PDB entry 9B1Y | electron microscopy, 2.47 A resolution | chains Y and m of the 51 polymer chains in the assembly

[Chain Y]
Molecule: 23S rRNA
Organism: Mycolicibacterium smegmatis
Sequence (3038 nucleotides; numbered 2 to 3120; 81 numbers in that range are skipped by the numbering (no residue carries them; nothing is unmodelled there); the number before each row is that of its first residue):
     2 AAGUGUUUAA GGGCGCAUGG UGGAUGCCUU GGCACUGGGA GCCGAUGAAG GACGUAGGAG
    62 GCUGCGAUAA GCCUCGGGGA GCUGUCAACC GAGCGUUGAU CCGAGGAUGU CCGAAUGGGG
   122 AAACCCGGCA CGAGUGAUGU CGUGUCACCA GGCGCUGAAU AUAUAGGCGU CUGGGGGGAA
   182 CGCGGGGAAG UGAAACAUCU CAGUACCCGU AGGAAGAGAA AACAAAAUGU GAUUCCGUGA
   242 GUAGUGGCGA GCGAAAGCGG AGGAUGGCUA AACCGUAUGC AUGUGAUACC GGGUAGGGGU
   302 UGUGUGUGCG GGGUUGUGGG ACCUAUCUUU CCGGCUCUAC CUGGCUGGAG GGCAGUGAGA
   362 AAAUGUUGUG GUUAGCGGAA AUGGCUUGGG AUGGCCUGCC GUAGACGGUG AGAGCCCGGU
   422 ACGUGAAAAC CCGACGUCUG UCUUGAUGGU GUUCCCGAGU AGCAGCGGGC CCGUGGAAUC
   482 UGCUGUGAAU CUGCCGGGAC CACCCGGUAA GCCUGAAUAC UUCCCAGUGA CCGAUAGCGG
   542 AUUAGUACCG UGAGGGAAUG GUGAAAAGUA CCCCGGGAGG GGAGUGAAAG AGUACCUGAA
   602 ACCGUGCGCU UACAAUCCGU CAGAGCCCUC GACGUGUCGU GGGGUGAUGG CGUGCCUUUU
   662 GAAGAAUGAG CCUGCGAGUC AGGGACAUGU CGCGAGGUUA ACCCGGGUGG GGUAGCCGCA
   722 GCGAAAGCGA GUCUGAAUAG GGCGUAUCCA CACAAGAGUG UGUGGUGUAG UGGUGUGUUC
   782 UGGACCCGAA GCGGAGUGAU CUACCCAUGG CCAGGGUGAA GCGCGGGUAA GACCGCGUGG
   842 AGGCCCGAAC CCACUUAGGU UGAAGACUGA GGGGAUGAGC UGUGGGUAGG GGUGAAAGGC
   902 CAAUCAAACU CCGUGAUAGC UGGUUCUCCC CGAAAUGCAU UUAGGUGCAG CGUCGCAUGU
   962 UUCUUGCCGG AGGUAGAGCU ACUGGAUGGC CGAUGGGCCC CACAGGGUUA CUGACGUCAG
  1022 CCAAACUCCG AAUGCCGGUA AGUCCAAGAG UGCGGCAGUG AGACGGCGGG GGAUAAGCUC
  1082 CGUGCGUCGA GAGGGAAACA GCCCAGAUCG CCGGCUAAGG CCCCUAAGCG UGUGCUAAGU
  1142 GGAAAAGGAU GUGCAGUCGC GAAGACAACC AGGAGGUUGG CUUAGAAGCA GCCACCCUUG
  1202 AAAGAGUGCG UAAUAGCUCA CUGGUCAAGU GAUUGUGCGC CGAUAAUGUA GCGGGGCUCA
  1262 AGCACACCGC CGAAGCCGCG GCAGCCAACG UGUUGGCUGG GUAGGGGAGC GUCCUGCAUC
  1322 CGGUGAAGCC GCCGAGUGAU CGAGUGGUGG AGGGUGUGGG AGUGAGAAUG CAGGCAUGAG
  1382 UAGCGAUUAG GCAAGUGAGA ACCUUGCCCG CCGAAAGACC AAGGGUUCCU GGGCCAGGCC
  1442 AGUCCGCCCA GGGUGAGUCG GGACCUAAGG CGAGGCCGAC AGGCGUAGUC GAUGGACAAC
  1502 GGGUUGAUAU UCCCGUACCC GUGUAUGUGC GUCCAUGAUG AAUCAGCGGU ACUAACCAUC
  1562 CAAAACCACC GUGACCGCAC CUUUCGGGGU GUGGCGUUGG UGGGGCUGCA UGGGACCUUC
  1622 GUUGGUAGUA GUCAAGCGAU GGGGUGACGC AGGAAGGUAG CCGUACCGGU CAGUGGUAAU
  1682 ACCGGGGUAA GCCUGUAGGG AGUCAGAUAG GUAAAUCCGU CUGGCAUAUA UCCUGAGAGG
  1742 UGAUGCAUAG CCGAGUGAGG CGAAUUCGGU GAUCCUAUGC UGCCGAGAAA AGCCUCUAGC
  1802 GAGGACAUAC ACGGCCCGUA CCCCAAACCA ACACAGGUGG UCAGGUAGAG AAUACUAAGG
  1862 CGUACGAGUG AACUAUGGUU AAGGAACUCG GCAAAAUGCC CCCGUAACUU CGGGAGAAGG
  1922 GGGACCCACA UGGCGUGUAA GCCUUUACGG CCCAAGCGUG AGUGGGUGGC ACAAACCAGU
  1982 GAGAAGCGAC UGUUUACUAA AAACACAGGU CCGUGCGAAG UCGCAAGACG AUGUAUACGG
  2042 ACUGACGCCU GCCCGGUGCU GGAAGGUUAA GAGGACCCGU UAACUCCCUU UGGGGGUGAA
  2102 GCGGAGAAUU UAAGCCCCAG UAAACGGCGG UGGUAACUAU AACCAUCCUA AGGUAGCGAA
  2162 AUUCCUUGUC GGGUAAGUUC CGACCUGCAC GAAUGGCGUA ACGACUUCUC AACUGUCUCA
  2222 ACCAUAGACU CGGCGAAAUU GCACUACGAG UAAAGAUGCU CGUUACGCGC GGCAGGACGA
  2282 AAAGACCCCG GGACCUUCAC UACAACUUGG UAUUGGUGCU CGAU
  2407 CGUAUUGGGC CUCUAACCUC GGACCGUAUA UCCGGUUCAG GGACAGUGCC UGGUGGGUAG
  2467 UUUAACUGGG GCGGUUGCCU CCUAAAAUGU AACGGAGGCG CCCAAAGGUU CCCUCAACCU
  2527 GGACGGCAAU CAGGUGUUGA GUGUAAGUGC ACAAGGGAGC UUGACUGCGA GACGGACAUG
  2587 UCGAGCAGGG ACGAAAGUCG GGACUAGUGA UCCGGCACCU CUGAGUGGAA GGGGUGUCGC
  2647 UCAACGGAUA AAAGGUACCC CGGGGAUAAC AGGCUGAUCU UCCCCAAGAG UCCAUAUCGA
  2707 CGGGAUGGUU UGGCACCUCG AUGUCGGCUC GUCGCAUCCU GGGGCUGGAG CAGGUCCCAA
  2767 GGGUUGGGCU GUUCGCCCAU UAAAGCGGCA CGCGAGCUGG GUUUAGAACG UCGUGAGACA
  2827 GUUCGGUCUC UAUCCGCCGC GCGCGUCAGA AGCUUGAGGA AACCUGUCCC UAGUACGAGA
  2887 GGACCGGGAC GGACGAACCU CUGGUAUACC AGUUGUCCCA CCAGGGGCAC GGCUGGAUAG
  2947 CCACGUUCGG ACAGGAUAAC CGCUGAAAGC AUCUAAGCGG GAAACCUCUU CCAAGACCAG
  3007 GCUUCUCACC CUCUAGGAGG GAUAAGGCCC CCCGCAGACC ACGGGAUUGA UAGACCAGAC
  3067 CUGGAAGCCU AGUAAUAGGU GCAGGGAACU GGCACUAACC GGCCGAAAAC UUAC
Ion coordination: Mg2+ site 1: G13, G14, U611; Mg2+ site 2: G77, G78; Mg2+ site 3: A105, G106; Mg2+ site 4 near G106 (its only coordinating residue here); Mg2+ site 5: U109, G110; Mg2+ site 6 near U117 (its only coordinating residue here); Mg2+ site 7 near G153 (its only coordinating residue here); Mg2+ site 8: U163, A164; Mg2+ site 9 near G176 (its only coordinating residue here); Mg2+ site 10: G191, U2467; Mg2+ site 11: U192, U201, C202; Mg2+ site 12: G193, A194; 308 more Mg2+ sites not listed

[Chain m]
Name: Large ribosomal subunit protein bL20
Organism: Mycolicibacterium smegmatis
UniProt: A0QYU6 (RL20_MYCS2); numbering as in UniProt (aligned over 2-125)
Chain sequence (124 residues; numbered 2 to 125; the number before each row is that of its first residue):
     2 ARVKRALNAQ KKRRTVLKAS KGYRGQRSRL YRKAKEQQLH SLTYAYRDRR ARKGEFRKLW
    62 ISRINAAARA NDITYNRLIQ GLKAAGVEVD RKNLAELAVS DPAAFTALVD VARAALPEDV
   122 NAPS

[Chain Y / chain m interface]
Pairs across the interface (140):
  G14(Y) - Arg25(m)  phosphate contact
  G14(Y) - Gly26(m)  phosphate contact
  C15(Y) - Gly23(m)  phosphate contact
  C15(Y) - Tyr24(m)  sugar contact
  C15(Y) - Arg25(m)  phosphate contact
  C15(Y) - Gly26(m)  hydrogen bond to the phosphate
  C15(Y) - Arg30(m)  salt bridge to the phosphate
  G16(Y) - Lys22(m)  hydrogen bond to the phosphate
  G16(Y) - Gly23(m)  phosphate contact
  G16(Y) - Tyr24(m)  phosphate contact
  G16(Y) - Ser29(m)  hydrogen bond to the phosphate
  C17(Y) - Lys22(m)  salt bridge to the phosphate
  U26(Y) - Lys5(m)  salt bridge to the phosphate
  U26(Y) - Ala7(m)  sugar contact
  U26(Y) - Leu8(m)  phosphate contact
  G27(Y) - Lys5(m)  salt bridge to the phosphate
  G27(Y) - Ala7(m)  phosphate contact
  G27(Y) - Leu8(m)  phosphate contact
  C533(Y) - Ala2(m)  phosphate contact
  C533(Y) - Arg3(m)  hydrogen bond to the phosphate
  G534(Y) - Arg3(m)  phosphate contact
  A537(Y) - Arg3(m)  hydrogen bond to the sugar
  A602(Y) - Arg30(m)  sugar contact
  A602(Y) - Leu31(m)  phosphate contact
  C603(Y) - Arg30(m)  phosphate contact
  C603(Y) - Leu31(m)  phosphate contact
  C619(Y) - Arg25(m)  sugar contact
  C619(Y) - Arg28(m)  hydrogen bond to the base
  C619(Y) - Gln38(m)  hydrogen bond to the phosphate
  C619(Y) - Tyr45(m)  hydrogen bond to the phosphate
  G620(Y) - Tyr24(m)  hydrogen bond to the phosphate
  G620(Y) - Arg25(m)  phosphate contact
  G620(Y) - Arg28(m)  salt bridge to the phosphate
  G620(Y) - Gln38(m)  hydrogen bond to the sugar
  G620(Y) - Ser42(m)  hydrogen bond to the sugar
  G620(Y) - Tyr45(m)  base contact
  U621(Y) - Tyr24(m)  hydrogen bond to the phosphate
  U621(Y) - Ser42(m)  sugar contact
  U621(Y) - Tyr45(m)  hydrogen bond to the sugar
  U621(Y) - Ala46(m)  hydrogen bond to the sugar
  U621(Y) - Asp49(m)  hydrogen bond to the sugar
  C622(Y) - Asp49(m)  sugar contact
  C622(Y) - Arg53(m)  hydrogen bond to the phosphate
  A623(Y) - Arg53(m)  salt bridge to the phosphate
  A623(Y) - Phe57(m)  sugar contact
  G651(Y) - Glu56(m)  hydrogen bond to the sugar
  C652(Y) - Arg48(m)  sugar contact
  G653(Y) - Tyr45(m)  hydrogen bond to the sugar
  G655(Y) - Glu37(m)  hydrogen bond to the base
  G655(Y) - His41(m)  salt bridge to the phosphate
  G655(Y) - Tyr45(m)  phosphate contact
  C656(Y) - Glu37(m)  sugar contact
  C656(Y) - His41(m)  salt bridge to the phosphate
  C672(Y) - Leu31(m)  sugar contact
  C672(Y) - Arg33(m)  phosphate contact
  C673(Y) - Leu31(m)  phosphate contact
  C673(Y) - Tyr32(m)  phosphate contact
  C673(Y) - Arg33(m)  salt bridge to the phosphate
  U674(Y) - Arg14(m)  phosphate contact
  C676(Y) - Lys5(m)  phosphate contact
  C676(Y) - Arg6(m)  salt bridge to the phosphate
  G677(Y) - Arg6(m)  salt bridge to the phosphate
  A1108(Y) - Tyr47(m)  hydrogen bond to the sugar
  C1110(Y) - Tyr47(m)  hydrogen bond to the phosphate
  G1111(Y) - Tyr47(m)  phosphate contact
  G1111(Y) - Arg50(m)  salt bridge to the phosphate
  G1111(Y) - Arg51(m)  salt bridge to the phosphate
  C1112(Y) - Arg50(m)  phosphate contact
  C1112(Y) - Arg53(m)  salt bridge to the phosphate
  C1112(Y) - Lys54(m)  salt bridge to the phosphate
  C1113(Y) - Arg53(m)  salt bridge to the phosphate
  C1113(Y) - Lys54(m)  salt bridge to the phosphate
  C1113(Y) - Phe57(m)  base contact
  C1113(Y) - Trp61(m)  phosphate contact
  C1113(Y) - Lys93(m)  hydrogen bond to the sugar
  G1114(Y) - Asp91(m)  hydrogen bond to the sugar
  G1114(Y) - Lys93(m)  salt bridge to the phosphate
  G1115(Y) - Arg58(m)  salt bridge to the phosphate
  G1115(Y) - Asp91(m)  phosphate contact
  G1115(Y) - Arg92(m)  salt bridge to the phosphate
  C1116(Y) - Arg58(m)  salt bridge to the phosphate
  C1116(Y) - Arg92(m)  salt bridge to the phosphate
  A1127(Y) - Lys59(m)  sugar contact
  A1127(Y) - Ile62(m)  sugar contact
  A1128(Y) - Asn66(m)  hydrogen bond to the phosphate
  A1128(Y) - Asn77(m)  hydrogen bond to the phosphate
  G1129(Y) - Asn66(m)  hydrogen bond to the phosphate
  G1129(Y) - Arg70(m)  salt bridge to the phosphate
  G1129(Y) - Thr75(m)  phosphate contact
  G1129(Y) - Tyr76(m)  phosphate contact
  G1129(Y) - Asn77(m)  hydrogen bond to the phosphate
  C1130(Y) - Arg70(m)  salt bridge to the phosphate
  C1130(Y) - Thr75(m)  hydrogen bond to the phosphate
  U1132(Y) - Asn122(m)  hydrogen bond to the sugar
  G1270(Y) - Gln81(m)  phosphate contact
  C1271(Y) - Tyr76(m)  sugar contact
  C1271(Y) - Asn77(m)  sugar contact
  C1271(Y) - Ile80(m)  sugar contact
  C1271(Y) - Gln81(m)  phosphate contact
  C1272(Y) - Arg58(m)  salt bridge to the phosphate
  C1272(Y) - Ile62(m)  phosphate contact
  C1272(Y) - Tyr76(m)  hydrogen bond to the phosphate
  C1272(Y) - Arg92(m)  salt bridge to the phosphate
  G1273(Y) - Arg58(m)  salt bridge to the phosphate
  G1273(Y) - Ile62(m)  phosphate contact
  A1275(Y) - Arg48(m)  base contact
  A1275(Y) - Arg51(m)  base contact
  U1313(Y) - Val4(m)  sugar contact
  C1314(Y) - Ala2(m)  base contact
  C1314(Y) - Arg3(m)  sugar contact
  C1314(Y) - Val4(m)  sugar contact
  G1329(Y) - Leu8(m)  phosphate contact
  C1330(Y) - Leu8(m)  phosphate contact
  C1331(Y) - Arg15(m)  salt bridge to the phosphate
  C1333(Y) - Lys19(m)  salt bridge to the phosphate
  C1342(Y) - Lys12(m)  salt bridge to the phosphate
  G1361(Y) - Ala2(m)  base contact
  A1362(Y) - Ala2(m)  phosphate contact
  G1363(Y) - Ala2(m)  hydrogen bond to the phosphate
  G1363(Y) - Arg3(m)  hydrogen bond to the base
  G1363(Y) - Val4(m)  sugar contact
  U1364(Y) - Val4(m)  sugar contact
  G1365(Y) - Arg6(m)  sugar contact
  G1365(Y) - Asn9(m)  base contact
  A1366(Y) - Arg6(m)  salt bridge to the phosphate
  A1366(Y) - Ala10(m)  phosphate contact
  A1366(Y) - Lys13(m)  phosphate contact
  A1366(Y) - Arg14(m)  hydrogen bond to the phosphate
  G1367(Y) - Arg14(m)  salt bridge to the phosphate
  G1367(Y) - Tyr32(m)  hydrogen bond to the phosphate
  G1367(Y) - Arg33(m)  hydrogen bond to the base
  G1367(Y) - Lys36(m)  base contact
  G1367(Y) - Glu37(m)  hydrogen bond to the base
  A1368(Y) - Arg33(m)  salt bridge to the phosphate
  C2243(Y) - Gln27(m)  hydrogen bond to the phosphate
  C2243(Y) - Arg28(m)  hydrogen bond to the sugar
  C2243(Y) - Lys34(m)  sugar contact
  A2244(Y) - Arg25(m)  phosphate contact
  A2244(Y) - Gln27(m)  hydrogen bond to the phosphate
  C2245(Y) - Arg25(m)  salt bridge to the phosphate
Also at the interface, not in a pair above, chain Y (76 interface residues in all): C532, A535, U646, A670, G675, C927, G1131, C1268, C1269, G1312, C1315, G1332, U1341, G2242
Also at the interface, not in a pair above, chain m (62 interface residues in all): Gln11, Val121, Ala123, Pro124

[Summary]
76 residues of chain Y face 62 of chain m across their interface; the contacts include 39 hydrogen bonds and
34 salt bridges. Polar contacts include C619(Y)-Arg28(m), G655(Y)-Glu37(m) and G1363(Y)-Arg3(m). G13(Y),
G14(Y) and U611(Y) form the Mg2+ site 1.
Here chain Y is 23S rRNA and chain m is Large ribosomal subunit protein bL20, both from Mycolicibacterium
smegmatis. Entry 9B1Y (WT strain WT mycobacterial ribosome) was determined by electron microscopy.
